1F4N - chains A and B; structure by X-ray diffraction, 1.90 A resolution.

[Chain A (and B)]
Molecule: Rop ALA2ILE2-6
From: Escherichia coli
Notes: chain B of this document is another copy of the same molecule, construct and numbering; everything in this record applies to it too
Reference sequence: P03051 (ROP_ECOLI); numbering as in UniProt (aligned over 1-63)
Chain sequence (63 residues; numbered 1 to 63; the number before each row is that of its first residue):
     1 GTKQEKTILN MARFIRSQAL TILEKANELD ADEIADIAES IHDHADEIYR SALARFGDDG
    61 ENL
Disordered / not traced: 61-63 (chain B: 1-4, 56-63)
Differences from the reference sequence: engineered mutation Gly1 (Met in P03051), Ile8 (Ala in P03051), Ala19 (Thr in P03051), Ile22 (Leu in P03051), Ala26 (Leu in P03051), Ile34 (Gln in P03051), Ala38 (Cys in P03051), Ile41 (Leu in P03051), Ile48 (Leu in P03051), Ala52 (Cys in P03051)
Bound ions: Ca2+ site 1: Glu24, Phe56, Asp58; Ca2+ site 2: Glu24, Glu28, Ala54, Asp58 (shared with Asp32(B) of chain B); Ca2+ site 3 near Asp30 (its only coordinating residue here)
What the authors report for this chain:
  - Ca2+ coordination: Ala54, Phe56, Asp58
  - conformationally variable residues (order/disorder transition, side-chain flip): Gly1 to Gln4, Phe56

[Interface between chain A and chain B]
Residue-residue contacts (48):
  Gln4(A) with Ser51(B)
  Thr7(A) with Ser51(B)
  Ile8(A) with Ser51(B)
  Met11(A) with His44(B); Glu47(B); Ile48(B), hydrophobic
  Ala12(A) with Ile48(B)
  Ile15(A) with Ile41(B); His44(B); Ala45(B); Ile48(B), hydrophobic
  Gln18(A) with Ile37(B); Ser40(B), hydrogen bond; Ile41(B); His44(B), hydrogen bond
  Ala19(A) with Ile41(B)
  Thr21(A) with Ile37(B)
  Ile22(A) with Ile34(B); Ile37(B), hydrophobic; Ala38(B); Ile41(B), hydrophobic
  Lys25(A) with Glu33(B), salt bridge; Ile34(B)
  Ala26(A) with Ile34(B)
  Leu29(A) with Ala31(B), hydrophobic; Ile34(B), hydrophobic
  Glu33(A) with Lys25(B), salt bridge
  Ile34(A) with Ile22(B); Lys25(B); Ala26(B); Leu29(B), hydrophobic
  Ile37(A) with Gln18(B); Ile22(B), hydrophobic
  Ala38(A) with Ile22(B)
  Ser40(A) with Phe14(B)
  Ile41(A) with Gln18(B); Ala19(B); Ile22(B), hydrophobic
  His44(A) with Lys6(B), hydrogen bond; Phe14(B); Ile15(B)
  Ala45(A) with Ile15(B)
  Glu47(A) with Met11(B)
  Ile48(A) with Ile8(B), hydrophobic; Met11(B), hydrophobic; Ile15(B), hydrophobic
  Ala52(A) with Ile8(B), hydrophobic
  Arg55(A) with Ile8(B)
Other interface residues (no listed pair), chain A (28 interface residues in all): Phe14, Ala31, Ser51
Other interface residues (no listed pair), chain B (27 interface residues in all): Ala12, Thr21, Ala52, Ala54

[Overview]
28 residues of chain A face 27 of chain B across their interface; the contacts include 3 hydrogen bonds and 2
salt bridges. Polar pairs include Lys25(A)-Glu33(B), Gln18(A)-Ser40(B) and Gln18(A)-His44(B). Glu24(A),
Phe56(A) and Asp58(A) form the Ca2+ site 1. From the paper: Ca2+ coordination by Ala54(A), Phe56(A) and
Asp58(A); conformational variability at Gly1(A) and Phe56(A).
Chain A and chain B are both Rop ALA2ILE2-6 (Escherichia coli); the structure, C2 crystal structure of
ALA2ILE2-6, a version of rop with a repacked hydrophobic core and a ..., was determined by X-ray diffraction
(same publication as 1F4M).
